8VNB - chains A and B of the 6 polymer chains in the assembly; structure by X-ray diffraction, 1.72 A resolution.

== Chain A ==
Name: Intron-encoded endonuclease I-PpoI
Source organism: Physarum polycephalum
Notes: EC 3.1.-.-
Reference sequence: Q94702 (PPO1_PHYPO); residues 2-163 here = UniProt positions 2-163
Sequence (162 residues; numbered 2 to 163; the number before each row is that of its first residue):
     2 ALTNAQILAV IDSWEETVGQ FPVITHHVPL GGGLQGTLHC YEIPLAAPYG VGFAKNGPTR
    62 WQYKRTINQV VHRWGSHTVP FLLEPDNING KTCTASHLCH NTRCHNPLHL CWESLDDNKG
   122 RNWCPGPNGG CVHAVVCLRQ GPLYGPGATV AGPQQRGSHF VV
Ion coordination: Zn2+ site 1: C41, C100, C105, H110; Mg2+: N119 (shared with 1 residue of chain D); Zn2+ site 2: C125, C132, H134, C138
Reported in the primary citation:
  - catalytic residues: H98
  - mutagenesis - H78A/H98A, H98A: decreased catalytic activity
  - mutagenesis - H78A: unchanged catalytic activity

== Chain B ==
Name: Intron-encoded endonuclease I-PpoI
Source organism: Physarum polycephalum
Notes: EC 3.1.-.-
Reference sequence: Q94702 (PPO1_PHYPO); residues 202-363 here correspond to UniProt positions 2-163 (UniProt number = residue number - 200)
Sequence (162 residues; numbered 202 to 363; the number before each row is that of its first residue):
   202 ALTNAQILAV IDSWEETVGQ FPVITHHVPL GGGLQGTLHC YEIPLAAPYG VGFAKNGPTR
   262 WQYKRTINQV VHRWGSHTVP FLLEPDNING KTCTASHLCH NTRCHNPLHL CWESLDDNKG
   322 RNWCPGPNGG CVHAVVCLRQ GPLYGPGATV AGPQQRGSHF VV
Ion coordination: Zn2+ site 1: C241, C300, C305, H310; Mg2+: N319 (shared with 1 residue of chain C); Zn2+ site 2: C325, C332, H334, C338

== Chain A / chain B interface ==
Residue-residue contacts (123):
  L9(A) - R357(B)
  I12(A) - R357(B)
  D13(A) - R357(B)  salt bridge
  E16(A) - Q356(B)
  E16(A) - R357(B)  hydrogen bond (side chain-backbone)
  E16(A) - G358(B)  hydrogen bond (side chain-backbone)
  E16(A) - H360(B)
  E16(A) - F361(B)
  E17(A) - H360(B)
  V19(A) - F361(B)  hydrophobic
  G20(A) - F361(B)
  L39(A) - V363(B)
  H40(A) - V362(B)
  H40(A) - V363(B)  hydrogen bond (side chain-backbone)
  Y42(A) - H360(B)  hydrogen bond (side chain-backbone)
  Y42(A) - F361(B)
  Y42(A) - V362(B)
  F82(A) - A352(B)  hydrophobic
  F82(A) - G353(B)
  E85(A) - A352(B)
  I89(A) - A349(B)
  I89(A) - V351(B)  hydrophobic
  N90(A) - A349(B)
  C94(A) - V351(B)  hydrophobic
  L99(A) - P354(B)  hydrophobic
  N107(A) - F361(B)
  N107(A) - V362(B)  hydrogen bond (side chain-backbone)
  P108(A) - P354(B)
  P108(A) - Q355(B)  hydrogen bond (backbone-backbone)
  P108(A) - F361(B)  hydrophobic
  L109(A) - P354(B)
  L109(A) - Q355(B)
  L109(A) - Q356(B)
  L109(A) - F361(B)
  L109(A) - V362(B)
  L109(A) - V363(B)
  H110(A) - V363(B)  hydrogen bond (side chain-backbone)
  L111(A) - G353(B)
  L111(A) - P354(B)
  C112(A) - T350(B)
  C112(A) - A352(B)
  W113(A) - T350(B)
  W113(A) - V351(B)  hydrogen bond (backbone-backbone)
  W113(A) - A352(B)  hydrogen bond (backbone-backbone)
  E114(A) - T350(B)  hydrogen bond
  D117(A) - W324(B)  hydrogen bond (backbone-side chain)
  D117(A) - L344(B)
  D118(A) - G348(B)
  D118(A) - A349(B)  hydrogen bond (side chain-backbone)
  D118(A) - T350(B)
  K120(A) - W324(B)
  G121(A) - W324(B)
  R122(A) - T350(B)  hydrogen bond
  W124(A) - D317(B)  hydrogen bond (side chain-backbone)
  W124(A) - K320(B)
  W124(A) - G321(B)
  W124(A) - W324(B)  hydrophobic
  V133(A) - Y345(B)
  V133(A) - G346(B)
  V133(A) - P347(B)
  H134(A) - P347(B)
  A135(A) - P347(B)  hydrogen bond (backbone-backbone)
  V136(A) - T350(B)
  V136(A) - P354(B)
  L144(A) - D317(B)
  Y145(A) - V333(B)
  G146(A) - V333(B)
  P147(A) - V333(B)
  P147(A) - H334(B)
  P147(A) - A335(B)  hydrogen bond (backbone-backbone)
  G148(A) - D318(B)
  A149(A) - I289(B)
  A149(A) - D318(B)  hydrogen bond (backbone-side chain)
  T150(A) - C312(B)
  T150(A) - W313(B)
  T150(A) - E314(B)  hydrogen bond
  T150(A) - D318(B)
  T150(A) - R322(B)  hydrogen bond
  T150(A) - V336(B)
  V151(A) - E285(B)
  V151(A) - P286(B)  hydrophobic
  V151(A) - I289(B)  hydrophobic
  V151(A) - C294(B)  hydrophobic
  V151(A) - W313(B)  hydrogen bond (backbone-backbone)
  A152(A) - F282(B)  hydrophobic
  A152(A) - E285(B)
  A152(A) - C312(B)
  A152(A) - W313(B)  hydrogen bond (backbone-backbone)
  G153(A) - F282(B)
  G153(A) - L311(B)
  G153(A) - V336(B)
  P154(A) - L299(B)  hydrophobic
  P154(A) - P308(B)
  P154(A) - L309(B)
  P154(A) - L311(B)
  P154(A) - V336(B)
  Q155(A) - P308(B)  hydrogen bond (backbone-backbone)
  Q155(A) - L309(B)
  Q156(A) - E216(B)
  Q156(A) - L309(B)
  R157(A) - L209(B)
  R157(A) - I212(B)
  R157(A) - D213(B)  salt bridge
  R157(A) - E216(B)  hydrogen bond (backbone-side chain)
  G158(A) - E216(B)  hydrogen bond (backbone-side chain)
  H160(A) - E216(B)
  H160(A) - E217(B)
  H160(A) - Y242(B)  hydrogen bond (backbone-side chain)
  F161(A) - E216(B)
  F161(A) - V219(B)  hydrophobic
  F161(A) - G220(B)
  F161(A) - Y242(B)
  F161(A) - N307(B)
  F161(A) - P308(B)
  F161(A) - L309(B)
  V162(A) - H240(B)
  V162(A) - Y242(B)  hydrogen bond (backbone-side chain)
  V162(A) - N307(B)  hydrogen bond (backbone-side chain)
  V162(A) - L309(B)
  V163(A) - L239(B)
  V163(A) - H240(B)  hydrogen bond (backbone-side chain)
  V163(A) - L309(B)
  V163(A) - H310(B)  hydrogen bond (backbone-side chain)
Interface residues without a listed pair, chain A (55 interface residues in all): P86, L139
Interface residues without a listed pair, chain B (56 interface residues in all): P281, N290, L339

== In short ==
The interface between chain A and chain B involves 55 residues on one side and 56 on the other, with 29
hydrogen bonds and 2 salt bridges. Polar pairs include D13(A)-R357(B), R157(A)-D213(B) and E16(A)-R357(B). The
paper reports the catalytic residue H98(A); H78A/H98A and H98A of chain A reduce catalytic activity.
Both chains are Intron-encoded endonuclease I-PpoI (Physarum polycephalum). Entry 8VNB (Homing endonuclease
I-PpoI-DNA complex:reaction at pH8.0 (Tris) with 500 uM Mg2+ for 240s) was determined by X-ray diffraction
(same publication as 8VMO, 8VMP, 8VMQ, 8VMR, 8VMS, 8VMT and 35 further entries).
